Entry 1J3Y (X-ray diffraction, 1.55 A resolution); this record covers chains A and D of the 4 polymer chains in the assembly.

# Chain A
Name: Hemoglobin alpha Chain
Source organism: Homo sapiens
UniProt: P69905 (HBA_HUMAN); residue numbers follow UniProt; this construct covers 1-141
Amino-acid sequence (141 residues; row label = number of the first residue in the row):
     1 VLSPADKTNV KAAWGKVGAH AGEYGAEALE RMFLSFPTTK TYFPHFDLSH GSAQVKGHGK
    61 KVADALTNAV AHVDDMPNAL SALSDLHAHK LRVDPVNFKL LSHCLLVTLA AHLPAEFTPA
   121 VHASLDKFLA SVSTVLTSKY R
Bound ions: heme Fe near His87 (its only coordinating residue here)
Small-molecule neighbours:
  - carbon monoxide (CMO): Leu29, Met32, Phe43, His58, Val62, Leu101
  - heme (HEM): Met32, Thr39, Tyr42, Phe43, His45, Phe46, His58, Lys61, Val62, Ala65, Leu66, Leu83, Leu86, His87, Leu91, Val93, Asn97, Phe98, Leu101, Leu105, Val132, Leu136
Swiss-Prot annotation at these positions:
  - site: Lys61 (Not glycated)
  - natural variant: Asp6 (A6D: In J-Toronto; this construct carries the variant), Ala13 (A13D: In J-Paris 1/J-Aljezur), Glu27 (A27E: In Shenyang; this construct carries the variant), Lys61 (K61N: In Zambia; deletion: In Clinic), Asp64 (A64D: In Pontoise; this construct carries the variant), Asp75 (D75A: In Lille; D75G: In Chapel Hill; D75N: In G-Pest), Ala111 (A111D: In Petah Tikva)

# Chain D
Name: Hemoglobin beta Chain
Source organism: Homo sapiens
UniProt: P68871 (HBB_HUMAN); residues 1-146 here = UniProt positions 1-146
Amino-acid sequence (146 residues; row label = number of the first residue in the row):
     1 VHLTPEEKSA VTALWGKVNV DEVGGEALGR LLVVYPWTQR FFESFGDLST PDAVMGNPKV
    61 KAHGKKVLGA FSDGLAHLDN LKGTFATLSE LHCDKLHVDP ENFRLLGNVL VCVLAHHFGK
   121 EFTPPVQAAY QKVVAGVANA LAHKYH
Covalently attached groups: but-2-enedial (2FU) linked to Lys82
Bound ions: protoporphyrin IX containing ni(II) Ni near His92 (its only coordinating residue here)
Small-molecule neighbours: protoporphyrin IX containing ni(II) (HNI): Leu31, Thr38, Phe41, Phe42, Phe45, His63, Lys66, Val67, Ala70, Phe71, Phe85, Leu88, Leu91, His92, Leu96, Val98, Asn102, Phe103, Leu106, Val137, Leu141
Swiss-Prot annotation at these positions:
  - natural variant: Leu3 (H3L: In Graz; this construct carries the variant), Glu7 (E7A: In G-Makassar; E7K: In Hb C; E7Q: In Machida; E7V: In SKCA), Lys8 (E8K: In G-Siriraj; this construct carries the variant), Val11 (A11V: In Iraq-Halabja; this construct carries the variant), Gly16 (W16G: In Randwick; this construct carries the variant), Val23 (E23V: In D-Granada; this construct carries the variant), Gly24 (V24G: In Miyashiro; this construct carries the variant), Gly25 (G25D: In Moscva; G25R: In Riverdale-Bronx; G25V: In Savannah), Leu32 (L32P: In Yokohama), Val33 (L33V: In Muscat; this construct carries the variant), Arg40 (Q40R: In Tianshui; this construct carries the variant), Phe42 (F42Y: In Mequon; deletion: In Bruxelles), 11 further natural variant entries in UniProt

# Chain A / chain D interface
Residue-residue contacts - 28 pairs, chain A then chain D:
  Pro37(A) - His146(D)
  Thr38(A) - Pro100(D)
  Lys40(A) - His146(D)  hydrogen bond (side chain-backbone)
  Thr41(A) - His97(D)
  Thr41(A) - Val98(D)
  Thr41(A) - Asp99(D)
  Thr41(A) - Tyr145(D)
  Tyr42(A) - Arg40(D)
  Tyr42(A) - Asp99(D)  hydrogen bond
  Pro44(A) - His97(D)
  Leu91(A) - Arg40(D)  hydrogen bond (backbone-side chain)
  Arg92(A) - Trp37(D)
  Arg92(A) - Gln39(D)
  Arg92(A) - Arg40(D)  hydrogen bond (backbone-side chain)
  Arg92(A) - Glu43(D)  salt bridge
  Asp94(A) - Trp37(D)  hydrogen bond
  Asp94(A) - Asp99(D)
  Asp94(A) - Glu101(D)
  Asp94(A) - Leu105(D)
  Pro95(A) - Trp37(D)
  Val96(A) - Glu101(D)
  Asn97(A) - Asp99(D)
  Tyr140(A) - Pro36(D)
  Tyr140(A) - Trp37(D)  hydrophobic
  Arg141(A) - Val34(D)  hydrogen bond (side chain-backbone)
  Arg141(A) - Tyr35(D)
  Arg141(A) - Pro36(D)
  Arg141(A) - Trp37(D)

# Overview
The interface between chain A and chain D involves 14 residues on one side and 15 on the other, with 6
hydrogen bonds and 1 salt bridge. Polar contacts include Arg92(A)-Glu43(D), Lys40(A)-His146(D) and
Tyr42(A)-Asp99(D). Ligands of chain A: heme and carbon monoxide.
Here chain A is Hemoglobin alpha Chain and chain D is Hemoglobin beta Chain, both from Homo sapiens. Entry
1J3Y (Direct observation of photolysis-induced tertiary structural changes in human hemoglobin; Crystal
structure of alpha(Fe)-beta(Ni) hemoglobin (laser ...) was determined by X-ray diffraction (same publication
as 1J3Z, 1J40 and 1J41).
